Entry 8TMF (electron microscopy, 3.40 A resolution); this record covers chains B and E of the 7 polymer chains in the assembly.

# Chain B (and E)
Protein: Cobalt/magnesium transport protein CorA
Source organism: Thermotoga maritima
Notes: chain E of this document is another copy of the same molecule, construct and numbering; everything in this record applies to it too
UniProtKB: Q9WZ31 (CORA_THEMA); numbering as in UniProt (aligned over 1-351)
Amino-acid sequence (373 residues; numbered -21 to 351; the number before each row is that of its first residue; numbers below 1 keep their minus sign (Met-21 is residue -21)):
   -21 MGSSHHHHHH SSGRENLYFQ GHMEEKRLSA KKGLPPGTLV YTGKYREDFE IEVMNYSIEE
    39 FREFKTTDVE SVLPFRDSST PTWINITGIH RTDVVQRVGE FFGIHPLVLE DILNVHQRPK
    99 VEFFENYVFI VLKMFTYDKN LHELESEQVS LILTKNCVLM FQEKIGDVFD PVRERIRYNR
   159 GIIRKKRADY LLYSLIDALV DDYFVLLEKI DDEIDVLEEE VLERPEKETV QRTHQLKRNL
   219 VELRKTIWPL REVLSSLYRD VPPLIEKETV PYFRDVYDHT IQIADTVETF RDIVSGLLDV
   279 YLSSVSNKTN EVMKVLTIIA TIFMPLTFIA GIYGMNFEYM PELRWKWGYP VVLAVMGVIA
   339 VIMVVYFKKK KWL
Disordered / not traced: -21 to 0
Construct notes: initiating methionine (-21); expression tag (-20 to 0)

# Interface between chain B and chain E
Residue-residue contacts - 11 pairs, chain B then chain E:
  Met1(B) with Asp253(E)
  Phe101(B) with Arg252(E)
  Lys223(B) with Thr267(E)
  Trp226(B) with Glu266(E)
  Glu230(B) with Arg229(E), salt bridge; Tyr255(E); Ile259(E)
  Ser233(B) with Arg237(E)
  Arg237(B) with Arg237(E)
  Asp238(B) with Arg237(E), salt bridge; Arg252(E), salt bridge
Interface residues without a listed pair, chain B (11 interface residues in all): Arg222, Ser234, Arg269
Interface residues without a listed pair, chain E (11 interface residues in all): Tyr236, Asp263, Asp270

# Summary
The chain B/chain E interface involves 11 residues from each chain, with 3 salt bridges. Polar pairs include
Glu230(B)-Arg229(E), Asp238(B)-Arg237(E) and Asp238(B)-Arg252(E).
Chain B and chain E are both Cobalt/magnesium transport protein CorA (Thermotoga maritima); the structure,
Cryo-EM structure of CorA in complex with conformation-specific synthetic antibody C18 and 100 uM MgCl2, State
..., was determined by electron microscopy.
